9LA0 - chains C and D of the 4 polymer chains in the assembly; structure by electron microscopy, 3.10 A resolution.

== Chain C (and D) ==
Name: Potassium channel GORK
Organism: Arabidopsis thaliana
Notes: chain D of this document is another copy of the same molecule, construct and numbering; everything in this record applies to it too
UniProtKB: Q94A76 (GORK_ARATH); numbering as in UniProt (aligned over 2-820)
Amino-acid sequence (834 residues; row label = number of the first residue in the row; numbers below 1 keep their minus sign (Met-7 is residue -7)):
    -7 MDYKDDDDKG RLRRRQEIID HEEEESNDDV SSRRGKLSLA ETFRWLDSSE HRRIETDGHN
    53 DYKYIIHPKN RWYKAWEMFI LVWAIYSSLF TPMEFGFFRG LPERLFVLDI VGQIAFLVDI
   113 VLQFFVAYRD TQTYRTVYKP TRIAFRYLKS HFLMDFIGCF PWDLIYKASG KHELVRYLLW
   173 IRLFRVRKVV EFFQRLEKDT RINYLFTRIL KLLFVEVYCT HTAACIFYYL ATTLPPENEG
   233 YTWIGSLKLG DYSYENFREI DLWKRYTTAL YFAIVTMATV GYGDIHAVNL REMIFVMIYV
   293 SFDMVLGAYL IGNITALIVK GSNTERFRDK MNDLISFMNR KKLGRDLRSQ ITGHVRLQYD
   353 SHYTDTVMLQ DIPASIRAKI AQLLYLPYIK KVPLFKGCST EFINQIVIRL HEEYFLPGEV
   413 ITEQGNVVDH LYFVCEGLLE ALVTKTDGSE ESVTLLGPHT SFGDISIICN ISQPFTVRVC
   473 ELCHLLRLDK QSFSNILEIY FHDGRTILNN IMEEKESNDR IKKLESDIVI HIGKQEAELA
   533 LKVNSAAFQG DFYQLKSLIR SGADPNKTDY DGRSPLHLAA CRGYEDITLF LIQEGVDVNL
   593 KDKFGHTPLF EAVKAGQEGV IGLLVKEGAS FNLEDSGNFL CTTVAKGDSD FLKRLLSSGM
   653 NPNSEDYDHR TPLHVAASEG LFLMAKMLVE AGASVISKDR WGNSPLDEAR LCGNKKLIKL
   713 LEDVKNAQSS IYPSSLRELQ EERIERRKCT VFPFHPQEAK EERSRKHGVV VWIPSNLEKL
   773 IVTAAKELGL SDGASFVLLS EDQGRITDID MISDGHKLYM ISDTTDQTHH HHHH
Not modelled in the structure: -7 to 49, 726-826
Sequence notes: initiating methionine (-7); expression tag (-6 to 1, 821-826)
Swiss-Prot annotation at these positions:
  - binding site (a nucleoside 3',5'-cyclic phosphate): Leu386 to Glu508
What the authors report for this chain:
  - post-translational modification sites: Ser518 (citing earlier work)

== Chain C / chain D interface ==
Pairs across the interface (16):
  Gly273(C) with Gly273(D)
  Ser670(C) with Lys708(D), hydrogen bond (backbone-side chain)
  Glu671(C) with Lys708(D), salt bridge
  Arg702(C) with Lys707(D)
  Leu703(C) with Lys707(D)
  Cys704(C) with Lys707(D); Lys708(D)
  Gly705(C) with Gly705(D); Asn706(D); Lys707(D), hydrogen bond (backbone-side chain)
  Asn706(C) with Cys704(D), hydrogen bond
  Lys707(C) with Arg702(D), hydrogen bond (side chain-backbone); Leu703(D); Cys704(D), hydrogen bond (backbone-backbone); Gly705(D)
  Lys708(C) with Glu671(D), salt bridge
Interface residues without a listed pair, chain C (12 interface residues in all): Val272, Ala701
Interface residues without a listed pair, chain D (11 interface residues in all): Val272, Ser670

== In short ==
The interface between chain C and chain D involves 12 residues on one side and 11 on the other, with 5
hydrogen bonds and 2 salt bridges. Among the polar pairs are Glu671(C)-Lys708(D), Ser670(C)-Lys708(D) and
Gly705(C)-Lys707(D). The paper reports a modification site at Ser518(C).
Chain C and chain D are both Potassium channel GORK (Arabidopsis thaliana); the structure, Arabidopsis GORK
WT5, was determined by electron microscopy together with 9L9U, 9LA1, 9LA2, 9LA3 and 9LA7 from the same study.
